Entry 7TK0 (electron microscopy, 4.40 A resolution (low resolution: residue-level contacts below are approximate; hydrogen-bond / salt-bridge calls are withheld)); this record covers chains T and V of the 27 polymer chains in the assembly.

Chain T:
Molecule: ATP synthase subunit a
Organism: Saccharomyces cerevisiae
UniProtKB: P00854 (ATP6_YEAST); residues 1-249 here correspond to UniProt positions 11-259 (UniProt number = residue number + 10)
Sequence (249 residues; row label = number of the first residue in the row):
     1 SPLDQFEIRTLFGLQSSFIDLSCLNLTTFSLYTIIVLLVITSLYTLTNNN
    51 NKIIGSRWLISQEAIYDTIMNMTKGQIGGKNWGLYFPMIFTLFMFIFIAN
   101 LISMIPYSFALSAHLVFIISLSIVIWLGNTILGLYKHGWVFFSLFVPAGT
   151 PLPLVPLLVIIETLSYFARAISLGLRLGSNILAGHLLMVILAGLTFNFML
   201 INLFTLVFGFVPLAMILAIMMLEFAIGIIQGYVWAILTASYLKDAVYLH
Disordered / not traced: 1-25

Chain V:
Molecule: ATP synthase subunit d
Organism: Saccharomyces cerevisiae
UniProtKB: P30902 (ATP7_YEAST); residues 1-173 here correspond to UniProt positions 2-174 (UniProt number = residue number + 1)
Sequence (173 residues; row label = number of the first residue in the row):
     1 SLAKSAANKLDWAKVISSLRITGSTATQLSSFKKRNDEARRQLLELQSQP
    51 TEVDFSHYRSVLKNTSVIDKIESYVKQYKPVKIDASKQLQVIESFEKHAM
   101 TNAKETESLVSKELKDLQSTLDNIQSARPFDELTVDDLTKIKPEIDAKVE
   151 EMVKKGKWDVPGYKDRFGNLNVM
Disordered / not traced: 1-2
Swiss-Prot annotation at these positions:
  - modified residue: S1 (N-acetylserine)

Chain T / chain V interface:
Contacting residue pairs (6; chain T residue first):
  N51(T) with T134(V); V135(V)
  K52(T) with L133(V)
  I53(T) with L133(V)
  G83(T) with G156(V)
  L84(T) with G156(V)
Interface residues without a listed pair, chain T (8 interface residues in all): A64, T68, W82
Interface residues without a listed pair, chain V (8 interface residues in all): K157, L170, N171, V172

In short:
Chain T and chain V each contribute 8 residues to their interface.
Here chain T is ATP synthase subunit a and chain V is ATP synthase subunit d, both from Saccharomyces
cerevisiae. Entry 7TK0 (Yeast ATP synthase State 1catalytic(c) without exogenous ATP backbone model) was
determined by electron microscopy (same publication as 7TJS, 7TJT, 7TJU, 7TJV, 7TJW, 7TJX and 30 further
entries).
